7AZ4 - chain A; structure by X-ray diffraction, 1.15 A resolution.

Chain A:
Molecule: Triosephosphate isomerase
From: Leishmania mexicana
Notes: EC 5.3.1.1
Reference sequence: P48499 (TPIS_LEIME); residues 0-250 here correspond to UniProt positions 1-251 (UniProt number = residue number + 1)
Sequence (251 residues; row label = number of the first residue in the row; numbering starts at 0):
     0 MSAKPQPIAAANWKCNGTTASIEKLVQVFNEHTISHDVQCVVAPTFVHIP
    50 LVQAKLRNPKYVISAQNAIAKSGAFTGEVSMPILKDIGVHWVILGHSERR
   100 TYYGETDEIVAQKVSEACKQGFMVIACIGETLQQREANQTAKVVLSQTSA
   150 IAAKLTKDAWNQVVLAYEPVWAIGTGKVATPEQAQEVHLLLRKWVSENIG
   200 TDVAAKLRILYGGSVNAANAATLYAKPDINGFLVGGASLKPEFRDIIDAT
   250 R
Unresolved in the structure: 0-2
Differences from the reference sequence: engineered mutation Gln-65 (Glu66 in P48499)
UniProt features mapped onto this chain:
  - active site: His-95 (Electrophile), Glu-167 (Proton acceptor)
  - binding site (substrate): Asn-11, Lys-13
Small-molecule neighbours: 2-phosphoglycolic acid (PGA): Asn-11, Lys-13, His-95, Glu-97, Glu-167, Ala-171, Ile-172, Gly-173, Gly-212, Ser-213, Val-214, Leu-232, Val-233, Gly-234, Gly-235
Reported in the primary citation:
  - binding site for 2-phosphoglycolic acid: Lys-13, His-95, Glu-167
  - catalytic residues: His-95 (from molecular simulation)
  - mutagenesis - E65Q: unchanged catalytic activity (citing earlier work)

Summary:
Ligands of chain A: 2-phosphoglycolic acid. UniProt lists active-site residues His-95 and Glu-167 and
substrate-binding residues Asn-11 and Lys-13. From the paper: the catalytic residue His-95; E65Q leaves
catalytic activity unchanged.
Chain A is Triosephosphate isomerase (Leishmania mexicana); the structure, Perdeuterated E65Q-TIM complexed
with 2-PHOSPHOGLYCOLIC ACID, was determined by X-ray diffraction, deposited together with 7ABX, 7AZ3, 7AZ9 and
7AZA.
